3UFA - chain A; structure by X-ray diffraction, 1.80 A resolution.

# Chain A
Protein: Serine protease splA
From: Staphylococcus aureus
Notes: EC 3.4.21.-
Reference sequence: Q2FXC2 (SPLA_STAA8); residues 1-200 here correspond to UniProt positions 36-235 (UniProt number = residue number + 35)
Amino-acid sequence (200 residues; numbered 1 to 200; the number before each row is that of its first residue):
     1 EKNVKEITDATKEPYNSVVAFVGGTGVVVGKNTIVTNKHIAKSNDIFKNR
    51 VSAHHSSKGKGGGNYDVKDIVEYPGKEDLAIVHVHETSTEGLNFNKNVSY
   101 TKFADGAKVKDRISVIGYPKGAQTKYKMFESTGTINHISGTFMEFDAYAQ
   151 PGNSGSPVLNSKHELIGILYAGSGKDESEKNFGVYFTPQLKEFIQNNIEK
Disordered / not traced: 175
Glycans and other covalent adducts: compound VPF linked to Ser154
Residues lining bound ligands: VPF (N-(3-carboxypropanoyl)-L-valyl-N-[(1S)-2-phenyl-1-phosphonoethyl]-L-prolinamide): Gly23, His39, Ile40, Ala149, Gln150, Pro151, Gly152, Asn153, Leu169, Tyr170, Ala171, Gly172, Ser178, Asn181
Swiss-Prot annotation at these positions:
  - active site (Charge relay system): His39, Asp78, Ser154
What the authors report for this chain:
  - catalytic residues: Gly152, Ser154
  - binding site for VPF: Gly23, Ala149, Pro151, Gly152, Ser154, Leu169, Gly172, Asn181

# Summary
Covalently linked compound VPF: at Ser154. From UniProt: 3 active-site residues. The paper reports catalytic
residues Gly152 and Ser154; a binding site for VPF at Gly23, Ala149 and Pro151 among others.
Chain A is Serine protease splA (Staphylococcus aureus); the structure, Crystal structure of the
staphylococcal serine protease SplA in complex with a specific phosphonate inhibitor, was determined by X-ray
diffraction, deposited together with 4MVN.
